Entry 7YJ2 (electron microscopy, 2.90 A resolution); this record covers chains D and A of the 5 polymer chains in the assembly.

[Chain D]
Name: ORM1-like protein 3
Source organism: Homo sapiens
Reference sequence: Q8N138 (ORML3_HUMAN); residue numbers follow UniProt; this construct covers 1-153
Sequence (153 residues; row label = number of the first residue in the row):
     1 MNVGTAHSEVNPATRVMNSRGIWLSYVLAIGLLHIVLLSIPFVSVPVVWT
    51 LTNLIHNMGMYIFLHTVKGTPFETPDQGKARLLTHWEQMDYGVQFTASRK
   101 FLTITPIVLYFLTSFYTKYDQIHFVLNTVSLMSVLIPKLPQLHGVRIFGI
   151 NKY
Unresolved in the structure: 1-10
Differences from the reference sequence: engineered mutation Ala13 (Asn in Q8N138)
What the authors report for this chain:
  - mutagenesis - N2DEL (approximately 25%), N13A: decreased binding to ceramide
  - conformationally variable residues: Asn11, Arg15, Tyr91
  - mutagenesis - N2A, N2DEL, V16R, I22R, F63P, F63R: increased catalytic activity
  - mutagenesis - H85A: unchanged catalytic activity

[Chain A]
Name: Serine palmitoyltransferase 1
Source organism: Homo sapiens
Notes: EC 2.3.1.50
Reference sequence: O15269 (SPTC1_HUMAN); residue numbers follow UniProt; this construct covers 51-473
Sequence (423 residues; each row starts with the number of its first residue):
    51 DLTVKEKEELIEEWQPEPLVPPVPKDHPALNYNIVSGPPSHKTVVNGKEC
   101 INFASFNFLGLLDNPRVKAAALASLKKYGVGTCGPRGFYGTFDVHLDLED
   151 RLAKFMKTEEAIIYSYGFATIASAIPAYSKRGDIVFVDRAACFAIQKGLQ
   201 ASRSDIKLFKHNDMADLERLLKEQEIEDQKNPRKARVTRRFIVVEGLYMN
   251 TGTICPLPELVKLKYKYKARIFLEESLSFGVLGEHGRGVTEHYGINIDDI
   301 DLISANMENALASIGGFCCGRSFVIDHQRLSGQGYCFSASLPPLLAAAAI
   351 EALNIMEENPGIFAVLKEKCGQIHKALQGISGLKVVGESLSPAFHLQLEE
   401 STGSREQDVRLLQEIVDQCMNRSIALTQARYLEKEEKCLPPPSIRVVVTV
   451 EQTEEELERAASTIKEVAQAVLL
Ligand contacts: pyridoxal phosphate (PLP): Phe337, Ser338, Ala339

[How chain D and chain A interact]
Pairs across the interface (16):
  Asp76(D) - Arg181(A)  salt bridge
  Gln77(D) - Pro176(A)  hydrogen bond (side chain-backbone)
  Gln77(D) - Ser179(A)  hydrogen bond (side chain-backbone)
  Gln77(D) - Lys180(A)
  Gln77(D) - Arg181(A)  hydrogen bond (backbone-backbone)
  Gln77(D) - Ala201(A)
  Gln77(D) - Ser202(A)
  Gln77(D) - Arg203(A)
  Gly78(D) - Arg181(A)
  Lys79(D) - Arg181(A)
  Arg81(D) - Lys180(A)
  Arg81(D) - Arg239(A)
  Tyr153(D) - Asn231(A)
  Tyr153(D) - Arg233(A)
  Tyr153(D) - Lys234(A)
  Tyr153(D) - Val237(A)
Other interface residues (no listed pair), chain D (8 interface residues in all): Glu73, Thr74
Other interface residues (no listed pair), chain A (14 interface residues in all): Leu330, Ser331

[Summary]
8 residues of chain D face 14 of chain A across their interface, with 3 hydrogen bonds and 1 salt bridge.
Polar contacts include Asp76(D)-Arg181(A), Gln77(D)-Pro176(A) and Gln77(D)-Ser179(A). The paper reports that
N2A, N2DEL and V16R of chain D, among others, increase catalytic activity; conformational variability at
Asn11(D), Arg15(D) and Tyr91(D); 8 substitutions were tested in all.
Here chain D is ORM1-like protein 3 and chain A is Serine palmitoyltransferase 1, both from Homo sapiens.
Entry 7YJ2 (Cryo-EM structure of SPT-ORMDL3 (ORMDL3-N13A) complex) was determined by electron microscopy
together with 7YIU, 7YIY and 7YJ1 from the same study.
